PDB entry 7V0K | electron microscopy, 2.40 A resolution | chains N and O of the 10 polymer chains in the assembly

# Chain N
Name: Glycophorin-A
Source organism: Homo sapiens
Reference sequence: P02724 (GLPA_HUMAN); numbering as in UniProt (aligned over 1-150)
Amino-acid sequence (150 residues; each row starts with the number of its first residue):
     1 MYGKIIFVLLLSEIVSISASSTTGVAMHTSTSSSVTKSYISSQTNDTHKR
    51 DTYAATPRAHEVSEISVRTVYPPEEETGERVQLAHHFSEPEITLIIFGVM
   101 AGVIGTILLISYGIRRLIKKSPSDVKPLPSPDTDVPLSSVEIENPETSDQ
Unresolved in the structure: 1-77, 118-150

# Chain O
Name: Band 3 anion transport protein
Source organism: Homo sapiens
Reference sequence: P02730 (B3AT_HUMAN); residue numbers follow UniProt; this construct covers 1-911
Amino-acid sequence (911 residues; each row starts with the number of its first residue):
     1 MEELQDDYEDMMEENLEQEEYEDPDIPESQMEEPAAHDTEATATDYHTTS
    51 HPGTHKVYVELQELVMDEKNQELRWMEAARWVQLEENLGENGAWGRPHLS
   101 HLTFWSLLELRRVFTKGTVLLDLQETSLAGVANQLLDRFIFEDQIRPQDR
   151 EELLRALLLKHSHAGELEALGGVKPAVLTRSGDPSQPLLPQHSSLETQLF
   201 CEQGDGGTEGHSPSGILEKIPPDSEATLVLVGRADFLEQPVLGFVRLQEA
   251 AELEAVELPVPIRFLFVLLGPEAPHIDYTQLGRAAATLMSERVFRIDAYM
   301 AQSRGELLHSLEGFLDCSLVLPPTDAPSEQALLSLVPVQRELLRRRYQSS
   351 PAKPDSSFYKGLDLNGGPDDPLQQTGQLFGGLVRDIRRRYPYYLSDITDA
   401 FSPQVLAAVIFIYFAALSPAITFGGLLGEKTRNQMGVSELLISTAVQGIL
   451 FALLGAQPLLVVGFSGPLLVFEEAFFSFCETNGLEYIVGRVWIGFWLILL
   501 VVLVVAFEGSFLVRFISRYTQEIFSFLISLIFIYETFSKLIKIFQDHPLQ
   551 KTYNYNVLMVPKPQGPLPNTALLSLVLMAGTFFFAMMLRKFKNSSYFPGK
   601 LRRVIGDFGVPISILIMVLVDFFIQDTYTQKLSVPDGFKVSNSSARGWVI
   651 HPLGLRSEFPIWMMFASALPALLVFILIFLESQITTLIVSKPERKMVKGS
   701 GFHLDLLLVVGMGGVAALFGMPWLSATTVRSVTHANALTVMGKASTPGAA
   751 AQIQEVKEQRISGLLVAVLVGLSILMEPILSRIPLAVLFGIFLYMGVTSL
   801 SGIQLFDRILLLFKPPKYHPDVPYVKRVKTWRMHLFTGIQIICLAVLWVV
   851 KSTPASLALPFVLILTVPLRRVLLPLIFRNVELQCLDADDAKATFDEEEG
   901 RDEYDEVAMPV
Unresolved in the structure: 1-55, 204-216, 356-370, 744-750, 895-911
Covalent attachments: N-acetylglucosamine (NAG) linked to Asn-642
Ligand contacts:
  - PIO ([(2R)-2-octanoyloxy-3-[oxidanyl-[(1R,2R,3S,4R,5R,6S)-2,3,6-tris(oxidanyl)-4,5-diphosphonooxy-cyclohexyl]oxy-phosphoryl]oxy-propyl] octanoate), molecule 1: Phe-597, Pro-598, Gly-599, Lys-600, Leu-601, Arg-602, Arg-603
  - PIO, molecule 2: Leu-812, Phe-813, Lys-814, Pro-815, Pro-816, Lys-817, Tyr-818
  - diundecyl phosphatidyl choline (PLC), molecule 1: Phe-537, Leu-540, Ile-541, Phe-544, Gln-545, Pro-548, Leu-549, Leu-575, Ala-579, Leu-793
  - diundecyl phosphatidyl choline (PLC), molecule 2: Val-576, Gly-580, Met-617, Val-620, Ile-624
Reported in the primary citation:
  - post-translational modification sites: Tyr-8 (citing earlier work)

# How chain N and chain O interact
Pairs across the interface - 35 pairs, chain N then chain O:
  Glu-79(N) with Ser-643(O); Arg-646(O); Gly-647(O)
  Arg-80(N) with Ser-644(O); Arg-656(O)
  Val-81(N) with Arg-656(O), hydrogen bond (backbone-side chain)
  Gln-82(N) with Leu-655(O)
  Leu-83(N) with Leu-655(O), hydrogen bond (backbone-backbone); Arg-656(O); Ser-657(O); Glu-658(O)
  His-85(N) with His-651(O); Leu-653(O); Gly-654(O), hydrogen bond (side chain-backbone)
  Phe-87(N) with His-651(O), hydrogen bond (backbone-side chain); Leu-653(O), hydrophobic
  Ser-88(N) with His-651(O)
  Glu-89(N) with Val-649(O); His-651(O)
  Ile-92(N) with His-651(O); Pro-652(O); Leu-653(O), hydrophobic
  Thr-93(N) with Phe-495(O)
  Ile-96(N) with Trp-492(O), hydrophobic; Phe-495(O), hydrophobic; Pro-652(O), hydrophobic
  Met-100(N) with Phe-495(O); Ile-498(O), hydrophobic; Leu-499(O)
  Val-103(N) with Leu-499(O), hydrophobic
  Ile-104(N) with Leu-499(O), hydrophobic; Val-502(O), hydrophobic
  Ile-107(N) with Leu-503(O), hydrophobic
  Leu-108(N) with Leu-378(O), hydrophobic
  Ser-111(N) with Phe-507(O)
Other interface residues (no listed pair), chain N (20 interface residues in all): Gly-78, Phe-97
Other interface residues (no listed pair), chain O (24 interface residues in all): Phe-379, Ala-506, Leu-718

# In short
20 residues of chain N face 24 of chain O across their interface; the contacts include 4 hydrogen bonds. Polar
contacts include Val-81(N)/Arg-656(O), His-85(N)/Gly-654(O) and Phe-87(N)/His-651(O). Ligands of chain O:
diundecyl phosphatidyl choline and compound PIO. Covalently linked N-acetylglucosamine: at Asn-642(O). The
paper reports a modification site at Tyr-8(O).
Chain N is Glycophorin-A and chain O is Band 3 anion transport protein, both from Homo sapiens; the structure,
Consensus refinement of human erythrocyte ankyrin-1 complex (Composite map), was determined by electron
microscopy together with 7UZ3, 7UZQ, 7UZU, 7V07, 7V0M, 7V0S and 10 further entries from the same study.
